Entry 1ZPQ (X-ray diffraction, 2.80 A resolution); this record covers chains A and C of the 4 polymer chains in the assembly.

# Chain A (and C)
Molecule: Regulatory protein CII
Organism: Enterobacteria phage lambda
Notes: chain C of this document is another copy of the same molecule, construct and numbering; everything in this record applies to it too
Reference sequence: P03042 (RPC2_LAMBD); numbering as in UniProt (aligned over 1-97)
Amino-acid sequence (97 residues; numbered 1 to 97; the number before each row is that of its first residue):
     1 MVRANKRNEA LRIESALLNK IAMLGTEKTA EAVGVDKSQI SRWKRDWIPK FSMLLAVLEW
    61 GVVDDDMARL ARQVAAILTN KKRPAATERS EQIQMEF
Unresolved in the structure: 1-5, 80-97 (chain C: 1-2, 81-97)

# Chain A / chain C interface
Contacting residue pairs (5; chain A residue first):
  Val-74(A) / Met-67(C)  hydrophobic
  Ile-77(A) / Met-67(C)  hydrophobic
  Leu-78(A) / Ala-71(C)
  Leu-78(A) / Val-74(C)  hydrophobic
  Leu-78(A) / Ala-75(C)  hydrophobic
Other interface residues (no listed pair), chain A (5 interface residues in all): Leu-70, Gln-73
Other interface residues (no listed pair), chain C (6 interface residues in all): Val-62, Leu-70

# Summary
5 residues of chain A face 6 of chain C across their interface.
Chain A and chain C are both Regulatory protein CII (Enterobacteria phage lambda); the structure, STRUCTURE OF
BACTERIOPHAGE LAMBDA CII protein, was determined by X-ray diffraction (same publication as 1ZS4).
